1ICJ - chains A and C of the 3 polymer chains in the assembly; structure by X-ray diffraction, 1.90 A resolution.

[Chain A]
Molecule: Peptide deformylase
Source organism: Escherichia coli
Notes: EC 3.5.1.31
UniProtKB: P0A6K3 (DEF_ECOLI); residues 1-168 here = UniProt positions 1-168
Sequence (168 residues; numbered 1 to 168; the number before each row is that of its first residue):
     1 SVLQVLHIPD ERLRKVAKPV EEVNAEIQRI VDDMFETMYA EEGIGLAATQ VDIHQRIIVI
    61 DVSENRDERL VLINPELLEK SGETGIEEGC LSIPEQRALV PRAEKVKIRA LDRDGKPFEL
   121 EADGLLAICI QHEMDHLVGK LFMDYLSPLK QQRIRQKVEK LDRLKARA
Metal / ion sites: Ni2+: C90, H132, H136
Residues lining bound ligands: nonaethylene glycol (2PE): E41, E42, G43, I44, G45, I86, E87, E88, G89, C90, L91, I93, P94, E95, R97, L125, I128, C129, H132, E133
Reported in the primary citation:
  - Ni2+ coordination: C90, H132, H136
  - contacts within the chain: Q50-S92 (hydrogen bond), E88-R102, E88-H132 (hydrogen bond), L13-H136 (water-mediated contact)
  - Ni2+ coordination through a water molecule: E133
  - catalytic residues: Q50, L91 (proposed by the authors, not directly observed)
  - binding site for nonaethylene glycol: G43, I44, I86, E88 to L91, R97, C129, H132, E133

[Chain C]
Molecule: Peptide deformylase
Source organism: Escherichia coli
Notes: EC 3.5.1.31
UniProtKB: P0A6K3 (DEF_ECOLI); residues 1001-1168 here correspond to UniProt positions 1-168 (UniProt number = residue number - 1000)
Sequence (168 residues; each row starts with the number of its first residue):
  1001 SVLQVLHIPD ERLRKVAKPV EEVNAEIQRI VDDMFETMYA EEGIGLAATQ VDIHQRIIVI
  1061 DVSENRDERL VLINPELLEK SGETGIEEGC LSIPEQRALV PRAEKVKIRA LDRDGKPFEL
  1121 EADGLLAICI QHEMDHLVGK LFMDYLSPLK QQRIRQKVEK LDRLKARA
Metal / ion sites: Ni2+: C1090, H1132, H1136
Residues lining bound ligands: nonaethylene glycol (2PE): E1042, G1043, I1044, G1045, I1086, E1087, E1088, G1089, C1090, L1091, P1094, E1095, R1097, I1128, C1129, H1132, E1133

[Chain A / chain C interface]
Residue-residue contacts (10):
  K18(A) - E1042(C)  salt bridge
  P19(A) - E1064(C)
  P19(A) - N1065(C)
  P19(A) - R1066(C)
  R56(A) - E1064(C)  salt bridge
  R56(A) - N1065(C)  hydrogen bond
  N74(A) - N1065(C)  hydrogen bond (backbone-side chain)
  P75(A) - N1065(C)  hydrogen bond (backbone-side chain)
  E76(A) - N1065(C)
  V138(A) - E1064(C)
Also at the interface, not in a pair above, chain A (8 interface residues in all): M134
Also at the interface, not in a pair above, chain C (5 interface residues in all): D1067

[Summary]
Chain A and chain C form an interface of 8 and 5 residues respectively, with 3 hydrogen bonds and 2 salt
bridges. Among the polar pairs are K18(A)-E1042(C), R56(A)-E1064(C) and R56(A)-N1065(C). From the paper:
catalytic residues Q50(A) and L91(A); a binding site for nonaethylene glycol at G43(A), I44(A) and I86(A)
among others.
Both chains are Peptide deformylase (Escherichia coli). Entry 1ICJ (Pdf protein is crystallized as NI2+
containing form, cocrystallized with inhibitor polyethylene glycol (peg)) was determined by X-ray diffraction
(same publication as 1BS7).
